6W0Q - chains A and V of the 4 polymer chains in the assembly; structure by X-ray diffraction, 1.89 A resolution.

[Chain A]
Molecule: DNA-(apurinic or apyrimidinic site) lyase
From: Homo sapiens
Notes: EC 3.1.-.-, 4.2.99.18
UniProt: P27695 (APEX1_HUMAN); numbering as in UniProt (aligned over 43-318)
Sequence (276 residues; each row starts with the number of its first residue):
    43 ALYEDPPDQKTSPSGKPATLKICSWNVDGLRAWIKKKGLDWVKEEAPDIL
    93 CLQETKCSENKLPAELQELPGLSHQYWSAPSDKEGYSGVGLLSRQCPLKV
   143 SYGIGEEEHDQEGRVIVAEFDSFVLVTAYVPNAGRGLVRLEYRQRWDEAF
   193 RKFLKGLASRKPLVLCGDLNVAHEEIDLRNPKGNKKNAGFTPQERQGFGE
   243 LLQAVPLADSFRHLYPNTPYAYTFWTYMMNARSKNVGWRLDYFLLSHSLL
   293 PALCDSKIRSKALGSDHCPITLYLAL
Construct notes: engineered mutation Glu148 (Asp in P27695)
Metal / ion sites: Mg2+: Glu96 (shared with 1 residue of chain D; 1 residue of chain P)

[Chain V]
Molecule: 21-nt DNA strand
Sequence (21 nucleotides; row label = number of the first residue in the row):
     1 GGATCCGTCGGGCGCATCAGC

[How chain A and chain V interact]
Contacting residue pairs (25; chain A residue first):
  Asp70(A) - DG14(V)  sugar contact
  Gly71(A) - DG14(V)  phosphate contact
  Gly71(A) - DC15(V)  phosphate contact
  Leu72(A) - DC15(V)  phosphate contact
  Arg73(A) - DC15(V)  phosphate contact
  Arg73(A) - DA16(V)  salt bridge to the phosphate
  Ala74(A) - DG14(V)  sugar contact
  Ala74(A) - DC15(V)  hydrogen bond to the phosphate
  Lys78(A) - DC13(V)  phosphate contact
  Lys78(A) - DG14(V)  salt bridge to the phosphate
  Lys98(A) - DC15(V)  sugar contact
  Glu126(A) - DA16(V)  phosphate contact
  Gly127(A) - DC15(V)  phosphate contact
  Gly127(A) - DA16(V)  sugar contact
  Tyr128(A) - DG14(V)  base contact
  Arg177(A) - DG10(V)  base contact
  Arg177(A) - DG11(V)  hydrogen bond to the base
  Lys224(A) - DC5(V)  phosphate contact
  Lys228(A) - DG7(V)  salt bridge to the phosphate
  Tyr269(A) - DG12(V)  base contact
  Tyr269(A) - DC13(V)  sugar contact
  Met270(A) - DG10(V)  base contact
  Met270(A) - DG11(V)  base contact
  Met270(A) - DG12(V)  sugar contact
  Met271(A) - DG10(V)  base contact

[In short]
16 residues of chain A and 9 residues of chain V are in contact; the contacts include 2 hydrogen bonds and 3
salt bridges. Polar contacts include Arg177(A)-DG11(V), Ala74(A)-DC15(V) and Arg73(A)-DA16(V).
Chain A is DNA-(apurinic or apyrimidinic site) lyase (Homo sapiens) and chain V is a 21-nt DNA strand; the
structure, APE1 endonuclease product complex D148E, was determined by X-ray diffraction (same publication as
6W2P, 6W3L, 6W3N, 6W3Q, 6W3U and 6W43).
